Entry 7UPZ (X-ray diffraction, 2.49 A resolution); this record covers chains A and B of the 4 polymer chains in the assembly.

# Chain A (and B)
Name: CCAAT/enhancer-binding protein beta
Organism: Homo sapiens
Notes: chain B of this document is another copy of the same molecule, construct and numbering; everything in this record applies to it too
UniProtKB: P17676 (CEBPB_HUMAN); residues 257-336 here = UniProt positions 257-336
Amino-acid sequence (80 residues; row label = number of the first residue in the row):
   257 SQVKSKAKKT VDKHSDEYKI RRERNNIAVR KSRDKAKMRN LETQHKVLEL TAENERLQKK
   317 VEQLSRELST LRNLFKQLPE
Unresolved in the structure: 257-268, 333-336 (chain B: 257-267, 336)
UniProt features mapped onto this chain:
  - region: Lys-275 to Arg-295 (Basic motif), Leu-297 to Leu-304 (Leucine-zipper)
  - modified residue: Thr-266 (Phosphothreonine), Ser-288 (Phosphoserine), Ser-325 (Phosphoserine)
  - cross-link (Glycyl lysine isopeptide (Lys-Gly)): Lys-260 (interchain with G-Cter in SUMO2), Lys-262 (interchain with G-Cter in SUMO2), Lys-332 (interchain with G-Cter in SUMO2)
  - mutagenesis: Ser-288 (S288A: Loss of nuclear translocation)

# Chain A / chain B interface
Residue-residue contacts - 38 pairs, chain A then chain B:
  Asn-296(A) / Asn-296(B)  hydrogen bond
  Thr-299(A) / Thr-299(B)
  Thr-299(A) / Gln-300(B)
  Thr-299(A) / Val-303(B)
  Val-303(A) / Thr-299(B)
  Val-303(A) / Val-303(B)  hydrophobic
  Val-303(A) / Leu-306(B)
  Leu-306(A) / Val-303(B)
  Leu-306(A) / Leu-306(B)  hydrophobic
  Leu-306(A) / Thr-307(B)
  Thr-307(A) / Leu-306(B)
  Glu-309(A) / Asn-310(B)  hydrogen bond
  Asn-310(A) / Leu-306(B)  hydrogen bond (side chain-backbone)
  Asn-310(A) / Glu-309(B)
  Asn-310(A) / Asn-310(B)  hydrogen bond
  Asn-310(A) / Leu-313(B)
  Leu-313(A) / Asn-310(B)
  Leu-313(A) / Leu-313(B)  hydrophobic
  Leu-313(A) / Gln-314(B)
  Leu-313(A) / Val-317(B)
  Gln-314(A) / Leu-313(B)
  Val-317(A) / Val-317(B)  hydrophobic
  Val-317(A) / Leu-320(B)
  Leu-320(A) / Val-317(B)
  Leu-320(A) / Leu-320(B)  hydrophobic
  Leu-320(A) / Ser-321(B)
  Leu-320(A) / Leu-324(B)  hydrophobic
  Ser-321(A) / Leu-320(B)
  Leu-324(A) / Leu-320(B)  hydrophobic
  Leu-324(A) / Leu-324(B)  hydrophobic
  Leu-324(A) / Leu-327(B)  hydrophobic
  Leu-327(A) / Leu-327(B)  hydrophobic
  Leu-327(A) / Arg-328(B)
  Leu-327(A) / Phe-331(B)
  Arg-328(A) / Glu-323(B)  salt bridge
  Arg-328(A) / Leu-327(B)
  Leu-330(A) / Phe-331(B)  hydrophobic
  Phe-331(A) / Phe-331(B)  hydrophobic
Interface residues without a listed pair, chain A (21 interface residues in all): Gln-300, Lys-302, Lys-316, Glu-323
Interface residues without a listed pair, chain B (21 interface residues in all): Lys-302, Lys-316, Lys-332

# Overview
Chain A and chain B each contribute 21 residues to their interface; the contacts include 4 hydrogen bonds and
1 salt bridge. Polar pairs include Arg-328(A)/Glu-323(B), Asn-296(A)/Asn-296(B) and Glu-309(A)/Asn-310(B).
From UniProt: one mutagenesis site on chain A.
Both chains are CCAAT/enhancer-binding protein beta (Homo sapiens). Entry 7UPZ (Structural basis for cell type
specific DNA binding of C/EBPbeta: the case of cell cycle inhibitor ...) was determined by X-ray diffraction.
